7SZO - chains F and G of the 5 polymer chains in the assembly; structure by X-ray diffraction, 2.80 A resolution.

Chain F:
Name: FimF protein
Source organism: Escherichia coli
UniProtKB: A0A1M0WRP3 (A0A1M0WRP3_ECOLX); residues 1-154 here correspond to UniProt positions 23-176 (UniProt number = residue number + 22)
Amino-acid sequence (154 residues; each row starts with the number of its first residue):
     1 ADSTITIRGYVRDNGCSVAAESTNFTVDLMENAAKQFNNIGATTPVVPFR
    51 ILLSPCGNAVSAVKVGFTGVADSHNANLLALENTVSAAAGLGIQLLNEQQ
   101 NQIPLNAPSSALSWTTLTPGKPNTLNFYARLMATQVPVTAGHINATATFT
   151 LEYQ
Disulfides: C16-C56

Chain G:
Name: FimG
Source organism: Escherichia coli
UniProtKB: A8HPB0 (A8HPB0_ECOLX); residues 1-144 here correspond to UniProt positions 26-169 (UniProt number = residue number + 25)
Amino-acid sequence (144 residues; numbered 1 to 144; the number before each row is that of its first residue):
     1 ADVTITVNGKVVAKPCTVSTTNATVDLGDLYSFSLMSAGAASAWHDVALE
    51 LTNCPVGTSRVTASFSGAADSTGYYKNQGTAQNIQLELQDDSGNTLNTGA
   101 TKTVQVDDSSQSAHFPLQVRALTVNGGATQGTIQAVISITYTYS
Disulfides: C16-C54

Chain F / chain G interface:
Contacting residue pairs (65):
  A1(F) with I139(G); T140(G)
  D2(F) with T21(G); I139(G); T140(G); Y141(G), hydrogen bond (side chain-backbone)
  S3(F) with T20(G), hydrogen bond (side chain-backbone); T21(G); L49(G); S138(G); I139(G), hydrogen bond (backbone-backbone); Y141(G), hydrogen bond
  T4(F) with T21(G), hydrogen bond (backbone-backbone); N22(G); A23(G), hydrogen bond (backbone-backbone); V136(G); I137(G)
  I5(F) with A23(G); L88(G), hydrophobic; A135(G); V136(G); I137(G), hydrogen bond (backbone-backbone)
  T6(F) with A23(G), hydrogen bond (backbone-backbone); T24(G); V25(G), hydrogen bond (backbone-backbone); Q134(G); A135(G)
  I7(F) with V25(G); L27(G), hydrophobic; L86(G), hydrophobic; V119(G), hydrophobic; I133(G); Q134(G); A135(G), hydrogen bond (backbone-backbone)
  R8(F) with T24(G); V25(G), hydrogen bond (backbone-backbone); D26(G); L27(G), hydrogen bond (backbone-backbone); I133(G)
  G9(F) with G28(G); T132(G); I133(G), hydrogen bond (backbone-backbone)
  Y10(F) with G28(G), hydrogen bond (backbone-backbone); D29(G); L30(G), hydrogen bond (backbone-backbone); G131(G); T132(G)
  V11(F) with L30(G); A81(G), hydrophobic; I84(G), hydrophobic; T129(G); Q130(G); G131(G), hydrogen bond (backbone-backbone); I133(G), hydrophobic
  R12(F) with D29(G), salt bridge; L30(G), hydrogen bond (backbone-backbone); Y31(G); S32(G), hydrogen bond (backbone-side chain)
  D13(F) with S32(G); F33(G)
  N14(F) with Y31(G); S32(G), hydrogen bond (side chain-backbone); F33(G), hydrogen bond (side chain-backbone)
  G15(F) with F33(G)
  C16(F) with F33(G)
Other interface residues (no listed pair), chain F (17 interface residues in all): Y153
Other interface residues (no listed pair), chain G (37 interface residues in all): V18, V47, L117, A128

In short:
17 residues of chain F face 37 of chain G across their interface; the contacts include 20 hydrogen bonds and 1
salt bridge. Among the polar pairs are R12(F)-D29(G), D2(F)-Y141(G) and S3(F)-T20(G).
Here chain F is FimF protein and chain G is FimG, both from Escherichia coli. Entry 7SZO (Structure of a
bacterial fimbrial tip containing FocH) was determined by X-ray diffraction.
